Entry 4O5K (X-ray diffraction, 2.06 A resolution); this record covers chains D and A of the 4 polymer chains in the assembly.

[Chain D]
Molecule: 5-nt DNA strand
Notes: fragment: dn primer dna
Sequence (5 nucleotides; row label = number of the first residue in the row):
     1 GTCGG
Ion coordination: Na+: DC3 (shared with Lys-60(A), Leu-62(A), Val-65(A) of chain A)

[Chain A]
Molecule: DNA polymerase beta
Source organism: Homo sapiens
Notes: EC 2.7.7.7, 4.2.99.-; fragment: down primer DNA
Reference sequence: P06746 (DPOLB_HUMAN); residues 10-335 here = UniProt positions 10-335
Amino-acid sequence (326 residues; numbered 10 to 335; the number before each row is that of its first residue):
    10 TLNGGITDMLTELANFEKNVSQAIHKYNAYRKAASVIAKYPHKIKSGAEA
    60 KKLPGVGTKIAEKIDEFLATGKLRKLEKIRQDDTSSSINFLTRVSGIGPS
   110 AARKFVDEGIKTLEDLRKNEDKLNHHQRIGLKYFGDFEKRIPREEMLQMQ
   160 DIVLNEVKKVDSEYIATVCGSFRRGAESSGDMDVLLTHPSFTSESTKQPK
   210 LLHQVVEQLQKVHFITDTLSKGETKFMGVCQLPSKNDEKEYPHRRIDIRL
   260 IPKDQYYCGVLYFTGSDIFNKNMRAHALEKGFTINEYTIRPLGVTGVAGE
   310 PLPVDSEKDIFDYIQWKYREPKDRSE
Ion coordination: Na+ site 1: Lys-60, Leu-62, Val-65 (shared with DC3(D) of chain D); Na+ site 2: Thr-101, Val-103, Ile-106 (shared with 1 residue of chain P); Mg2+ site 1: Asp-190, Asp-192 (together with 0KX); Mg2+ site 2: Asp-190, Asp-192, Asp-256 (together with 0KX)
Residues lining bound ligands: 0KX (2'-deoxy-5'-O-[(R)-hydroxy{[(R)-hydroxy(phosphonooxy)phosphoryl]amino}phosphoryl]cytidine): Gly-179, Ser-180, Arg-183, Ser-188, Gly-189, Asp-190, Asp-192, Tyr-271, Phe-272, Thr-273, Gly-274, Ser-275, Asp-276, Asn-279
Swiss-Prot annotation at these positions:
  - region: Arg-183 to Asp-192 (DNA-binding)
  - active site: Lys-72 (Nucleophile)
  - binding site (K(+)): Lys-60, Leu-62, Val-65, Thr-101, Val-103, Ile-106
  - binding site (Na(+)): Lys-60, Leu-62, Val-65, Thr-101, Val-103, Ile-106
  - binding site (dATP): Arg-149, Ser-180, Arg-183, Gly-189, Asp-190
  - binding site (dCTP): Arg-149, Ser-180, Arg-183, Gly-189, Asp-190
  - binding site (dGTP): Arg-149, Ser-180, Arg-183, Gly-189, Asp-190, Asp-192
  - binding site (dTTP): Arg-149, Ser-180, Arg-183, Gly-189, Asp-190
  - binding site (Mg(2+)): Asp-190, Asp-192, Asp-256
  - modified residue: Lys-72 (N6-acetyllysine), Arg-83 (Omega-N-methylarginine), Arg-152 (Omega-N-methylarginine)
  - cross-link (Glycyl lysine isopeptide (Lys-Gly)): Lys-41 (interchain with G-Cter in ubiquitin), Lys-61 (interchain with G-Cter in ubiquitin), Lys-81 (interchain with G-Cter in ubiquitin)
  - natural variant: Leu-22 (L22P: Found in a gastric cancer sample; uncertain significance), Tyr-39 (Y39C: Found in a gastric cancer sample; uncertain significance), Gly-118 (G118V: Decreased DNA-directed DNA polymerase activity), Arg-137 (R137Q: Decreased function in base-excision repair), Arg-149 (R149I: Decreased DNA-directed DNA polymerase activity), Asp-160 (D160N: Found in a gastric cancer sample; uncertain significance), Cys-239 (C239R: Found in a gastric cancer sample; uncertain significance), Lys-289 (K289M: Found in a colon cancer sample; uncertain significance), Asn-294 (N294D: Found in a gastric cancer sample; uncertain significance), Glu-295 (E295K: Found in a gastric cancer sample; uncertain significance)
  - mutagenesis: Phe-25 (F25W: No effect on 5'-dRP lyase activity. Decreased ssDNA binding), His-34 (H34G: Decreased 5'-dRP lyase activity. Decreased ssDNA binding), Lys-35 (K35A: Decreased 5'-dRP lyase activity. Decreased ssDNA binding. Loss of 5'-dRP lyase activity; when associated with A-68 and A-72. Decreased ssDNA binding; when associated with A-68 and A-72 ...), Tyr-39 (Y39F: No effect on 5'-dRP lyase activity; Y39Q: Abolishes DNA polymerase and 5'-dRP lyase activity), Lys-41 (K41R: Abolishes ubiquitination; when associated with R-61 and R-81), Lys-60 (K60A: Decreased 5'-dRP lyase activity. Decreased ssDNA binding), Lys-61 (K61R: Abolishes ubiquitination; when associated with R-41 and R-81), Lys-68 (K68A: No effect on 5'-dRP lyase activity. Decreased ssDNA binding. Loss of 5'-dRP lyase activity; when associated with A-35 and A-72. Decreased ssDNA binding; when associated with A-35 and A-72 ...), Glu-71 (E71Q: No effect on 5'-dRP lyase activity. No effect on structure shown by circular dichroism. No effect on ssDNA binding), Lys-72 (K72A: Severely reduced 5'-dRP lyase activity. Does not affect ssDNA binding. Loss of 5'-dRP lyase activity; when associated with A-35 and A-68. Decreased ssDNA binding ...), Glu-75 (E75A: Slightly decreased 5'-dRP lyase activity. Decreased ssDNA binding. No effect on structure shown by circular dichroism), Lys-81 (K81R: Abolishes ubiquitination; when associated with R-41 and R-61), 5 further mutagenesis entries in UniProt
From the paper describing this entry:
  - binding site for the 10-nt DNA strand: Tyr-271
  - binding site for 0KX: Asn-279
  - binding site for the 16-nt DNA strand: Arg-283
  - catalytic residues: Asp-256 (citing earlier work)

[How chain D and chain A interact]
Pairs across the interface - 16 pairs, chain D then chain A:
  DG1(D) / Lys-35(A)  salt bridge to the phosphate
  DG1(D) / Ala-38(A)  base contact
  DG1(D) / Tyr-39(A)  sugar contact
  DG1(D) / Lys-68(A)  salt bridge to the phosphate
  DG1(D) / Ile-69(A)  phosphate contact
  DT2(D) / Gly-64(A)  sugar contact
  DT2(D) / Val-65(A)  phosphate contact
  DT2(D) / Gly-66(A)  hydrogen bond to the phosphate
  DT2(D) / Thr-67(A)  phosphate contact
  DT2(D) / Lys-68(A)  hydrogen bond to the phosphate
  DT2(D) / Ile-69(A)  hydrogen bond to the phosphate
  DC3(D) / Leu-62(A)  phosphate contact
  DC3(D) / Pro-63(A)  phosphate contact
  DC3(D) / Gly-64(A)  hydrogen bond to the phosphate
  DC3(D) / Val-65(A)  phosphate contact
  DC3(D) / Gly-66(A)  phosphate contact
Interface residues without a listed pair, chain D (4 interface residues in all): DG4
Interface residues without a listed pair, chain A (15 interface residues in all): Glu-26, His-34, Lys-72, Glu-288

[Summary]
The interface between chain D and chain A involves 4 residues on one side and 15 on the other, with 4 hydrogen
bonds and 2 salt bridges. Polar pairs include DT2(D)/Gly-66(A), DT2(D)/Lys-68(A) and DT2(D)/Ile-69(A). Bound
to chain A: compound 0KX. From the paper: the catalytic residue Asp-256(A); a binding site for the 10-nt DNA
strand at Tyr-271(A).
Chain D is a 5-nt DNA strand and chain A is DNA polymerase beta (Homo sapiens); the structure, Structure of
human DNA polymerase complexed with N7MG in the template base paired with incoming non-hydrolyzable ..., was
determined by X-ray diffraction together with 4O5C, 4O5E and 4P2H from the same study.
